8XX4 - chains B and H of the 11 polymer chains in the assembly; structure by electron microscopy, 2.60 A resolution.

# Chain B
Name: DNA-directed RNA polymerase subunit beta
Organism: African swine fever virus
Notes: EC 2.7.7.6
UniProt: A0A2X0RU95 (A0A2X0RU95_ASF); residues 10-1242 here = UniProt positions 10-1242
Amino-acid sequence (1233 residues; each row starts with the number of its first residue):
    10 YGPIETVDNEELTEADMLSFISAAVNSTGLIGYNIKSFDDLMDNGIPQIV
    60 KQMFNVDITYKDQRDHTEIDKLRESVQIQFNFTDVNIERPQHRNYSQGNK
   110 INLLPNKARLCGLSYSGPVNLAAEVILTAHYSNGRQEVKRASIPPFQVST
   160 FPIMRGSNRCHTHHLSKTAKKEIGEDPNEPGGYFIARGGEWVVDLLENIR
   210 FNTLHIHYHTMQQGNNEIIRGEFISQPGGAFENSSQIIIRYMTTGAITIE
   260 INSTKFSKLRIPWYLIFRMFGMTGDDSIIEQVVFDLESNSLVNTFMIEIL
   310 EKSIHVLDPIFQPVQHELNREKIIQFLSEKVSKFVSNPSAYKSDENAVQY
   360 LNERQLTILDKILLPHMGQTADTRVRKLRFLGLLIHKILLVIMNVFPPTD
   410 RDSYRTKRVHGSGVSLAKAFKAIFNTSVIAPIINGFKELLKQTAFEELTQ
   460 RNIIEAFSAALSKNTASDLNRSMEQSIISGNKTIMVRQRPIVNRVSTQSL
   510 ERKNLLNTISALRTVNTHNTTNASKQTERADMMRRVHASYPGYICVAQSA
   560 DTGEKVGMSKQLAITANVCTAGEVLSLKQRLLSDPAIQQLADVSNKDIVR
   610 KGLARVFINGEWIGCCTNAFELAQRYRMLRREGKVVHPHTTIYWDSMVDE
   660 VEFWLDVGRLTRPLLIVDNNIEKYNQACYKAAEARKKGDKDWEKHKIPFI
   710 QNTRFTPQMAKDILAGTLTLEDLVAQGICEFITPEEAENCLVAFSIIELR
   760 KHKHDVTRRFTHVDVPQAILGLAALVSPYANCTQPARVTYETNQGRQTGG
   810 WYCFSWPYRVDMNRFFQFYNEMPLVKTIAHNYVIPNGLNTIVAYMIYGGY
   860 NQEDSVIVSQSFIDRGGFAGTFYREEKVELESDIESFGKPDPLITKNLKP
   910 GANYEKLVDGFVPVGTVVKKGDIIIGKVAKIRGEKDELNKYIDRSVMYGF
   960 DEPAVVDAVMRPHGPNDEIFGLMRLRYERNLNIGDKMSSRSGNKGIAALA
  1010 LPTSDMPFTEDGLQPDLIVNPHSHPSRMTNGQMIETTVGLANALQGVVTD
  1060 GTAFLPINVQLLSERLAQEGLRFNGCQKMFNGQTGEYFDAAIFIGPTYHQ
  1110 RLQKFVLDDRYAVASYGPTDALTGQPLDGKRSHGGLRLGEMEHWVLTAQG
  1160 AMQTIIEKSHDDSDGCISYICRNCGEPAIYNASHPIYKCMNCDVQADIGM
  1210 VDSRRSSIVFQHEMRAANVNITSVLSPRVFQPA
Unresolved in the structure: 71-83, 104-107, 138-145, 220-222, 341-359, 529-532, 939-949
Ion coordination: Zn2+: Cys1180, Cys1183, Cys1198, Cys1201

# Chain H
Name: DNA-directed RNA polymerase RPB10 homolog
Organism: African swine fever virus
UniProt: A0A0A1E360 (A0A0A1E360_ASF); numbering as in UniProt (aligned over 1-80)
Amino-acid sequence (80 residues; row label = number of the first residue in the row):
     1 MLIPVVCFTCGFPIGTYAAIFDKARTEYIKTKMDGTLPQNIPLDASLQIE
    51 LKDLITALGIPMRVCCRTHLITTLDYRKYY
Unresolved in the structure: 34-42
Ion coordination: Zn2+: Cys7, Cys10, Cys65, Cys66

# How chain B and chain H interact
Pairs across the interface - 81 pairs, chain B then chain H:
  Lys180(B) - Tyr80(H)  hydrogen bond (side chain-backbone)
  Pro186(B) - Tyr80(H)
  Asn187(B) - Tyr79(H)  hydrogen bond (side chain-backbone)
  Trp810(B) - Met1(H)  hydrophobic
  Trp810(B) - Leu74(H)  hydrophobic
  Trp810(B) - Tyr76(H)
  Trp810(B) - Tyr79(H)  hydrophobic
  Cys812(B) - Tyr76(H)
  Phe813(B) - Tyr76(H)  hydrogen bond (backbone-side chain)
  Phe813(B) - Tyr79(H)  hydrophobic
  Phe813(B) - Tyr80(H)
  Trp815(B) - Tyr76(H)  hydrogen bond
  Tyr817(B) - Tyr80(H)
  Phe825(B) - Met1(H)  hydrophobic
  Phe827(B) - Met1(H)  hydrogen bond (backbone-backbone)
  Tyr828(B) - Met1(H)
  Tyr828(B) - Leu2(H)
  Tyr828(B) - Pro4(H)  hydrophobic
  Tyr828(B) - Phe8(H)  hydrophobic
  Asn829(B) - Thr73(H)
  Asn829(B) - Leu74(H)  hydrogen bond (backbone-backbone)
  Glu830(B) - Thr68(H)
  Glu830(B) - His69(H)  salt bridge
  Glu830(B) - Thr72(H)  hydrogen bond
  Glu830(B) - Thr73(H)
  Met831(B) - Thr72(H)  hydrogen bond (backbone-backbone)
  Met831(B) - Leu74(H)
  Leu833(B) - Thr68(H)
  Leu833(B) - Ile71(H)  hydrophobic
  Leu833(B) - Thr72(H)
  Lys835(B) - Asp44(H)  salt bridge
  Lys835(B) - Leu47(H)
  Asn840(B) - Leu43(H)
  Asn840(B) - Asp44(H)
  Ile843(B) - Leu74(H)  hydrophobic
  Ile843(B) - Tyr79(H)  hydrophobic
  Pro844(B) - Leu74(H)  hydrophobic
  Leu847(B) - Phe8(H)  hydrophobic
  Asn848(B) - Thr68(H)
  Asn848(B) - His69(H)
  Asn848(B) - Thr72(H)  hydrogen bond
  Ile850(B) - Thr9(H)
  Ile850(B) - Val64(H)  hydrophobic
  Ile850(B) - Cys65(H)  hydrophobic
  Phe871(B) - Phe8(H)
  Arg874(B) - Val6(H)
  Arg874(B) - Cys7(H)  hydrogen bond (side chain-backbone)
  Arg874(B) - Phe8(H)  hydrogen bond (side chain-backbone)
  Arg874(B) - Thr9(H)  hydrogen bond (side chain-backbone)
  Arg874(B) - Cys10(H)
  Arg874(B) - Gly11(H)
  Gly875(B) - Phe8(H)
  Asp1020(B) - Arg63(H)
  Gly1021(B) - Arg63(H)
  Leu1022(B) - Cys65(H)
  Gln1023(B) - Thr9(H)  hydrogen bond (side chain-backbone)
  Asp1025(B) - Thr9(H)  hydrogen bond
  Leu1049(B) - Val64(H)  hydrophobic
  Ala1052(B) - Val64(H)
  Ala1052(B) - Arg67(H)
  Ala1052(B) - Thr68(H)
  Leu1053(B) - Lys52(H)  hydrogen bond (backbone-side chain)
  Leu1053(B) - Met62(H)  hydrophobic
  Leu1053(B) - Val64(H)  hydrophobic
  Gln1054(B) - Glu50(H)
  Gln1054(B) - Leu51(H)  hydrogen bond (backbone-backbone)
  Gln1054(B) - Lys52(H)
  Gly1055(B) - Ile49(H)
  Gly1055(B) - Leu51(H)  hydrogen bond (backbone-backbone)
  Gly1055(B) - Ile71(H)
  Val1056(B) - Leu47(H)
  Val1056(B) - Gln48(H)
  Val1056(B) - Ile49(H)
  Val1056(B) - Glu50(H)
  Val1056(B) - Ile71(H)
  Val1057(B) - Leu47(H)  hydrogen bond (backbone-backbone)
  Val1057(B) - Gln48(H)  hydrogen bond (backbone-side chain)
  Thr1058(B) - Gln48(H)
  Asp1059(B) - Asp44(H)
  Glu1078(B) - Lys52(H)  salt bridge
  Pro1105(B) - Val64(H)
Interface residues without a listed pair, chain B (46 interface residues in all): Glu184, Ser814, Pro832, Ser870, Gly876
Interface residues without a listed pair, chain H (32 interface residues in all): Asp75

# Summary
Chain B and chain H form an interface of 46 and 32 residues respectively; the contacts include 19 hydrogen
bonds and 3 salt bridges. Polar pairs include Glu830(B)-His69(H), Lys835(B)-Asp44(H) and Glu1078(B)-Lys52(H).
The Zn2+ site is built by Cys1180(B), Cys1183(B), Cys1198(B) and Cys1201(B).
Here chain B is DNA-directed RNA polymerase subunit beta and chain H is DNA-directed RNA polymerase RPB10
homolog, both from African swine fever virus. Entry 8XX4 (ASFV RNAP elongation complex) was determined by
electron microscopy together with 8Y0E, 8XX5, 8XXP, 8XXT and 8XY6 from the same study.
